PDB entry 8PEL | X-ray diffraction, 3.81 A resolution | chains E and F of the 9 polymer chains in the assembly

Chain E:
Protein: Exoribonuclease phosphorolytic domain-containing protein
Organism: Thermochaetoides thermophila DSM 1495
Reference sequence: G0RZG4 (G0RZG4_CHATD); numbering as in UniProt (aligned over 1-413)
Amino-acid sequence (413 residues; row label = number of the first residue in the row):
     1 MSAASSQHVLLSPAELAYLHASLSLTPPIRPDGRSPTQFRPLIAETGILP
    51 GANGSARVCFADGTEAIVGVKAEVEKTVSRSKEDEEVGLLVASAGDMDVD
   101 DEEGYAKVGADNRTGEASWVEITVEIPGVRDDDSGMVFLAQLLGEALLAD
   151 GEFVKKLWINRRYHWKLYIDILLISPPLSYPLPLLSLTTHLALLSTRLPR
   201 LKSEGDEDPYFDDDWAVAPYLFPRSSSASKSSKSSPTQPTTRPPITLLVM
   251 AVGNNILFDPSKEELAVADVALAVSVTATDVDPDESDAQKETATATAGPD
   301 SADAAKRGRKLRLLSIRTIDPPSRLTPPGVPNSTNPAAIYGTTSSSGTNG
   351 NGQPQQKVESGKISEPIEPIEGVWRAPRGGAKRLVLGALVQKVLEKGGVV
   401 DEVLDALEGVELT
Not modelled in the structure: 1-6, 78-116, 227-237, 283-306, 334-362

Chain F:
Protein: Exosome complex component MTR3
Organism: Thermochaetoides thermophila DSM 1495
Reference sequence: P0CT46 (MTR3_CHATD); residue numbers follow UniProt; this construct covers 1-284
Amino-acid sequence (284 residues; row label = number of the first residue in the row):
     1 MTDRRRINGPAGATIPPVYEDSGISEVKALKIRSRPSNIIRKIYLKTGVT
    51 PSASGSAYLELETSANSGVSGLKLSCTVHGPRSLPRSSPFSPHMVVSTHV
   101 KYAPFATKQRRGYLRDPTERDLGIHLEAALRGAIIADRWPKSGVDIIISI
   151 IEGDQDREASKTQGDEVWDMMNTLSGCITVASAALADAGIDCVDTVAGGV
   201 AALVQDSDGSPEIVVDPIPSEHRKILAACCVAYLPMRDEVTNLWFRGDLP
   251 ASDMDLYTELVEKGIQASRSANRVLVDCLTETVG
Not modelled in the structure: 22-28, 156-162, 284

Interface between chain E and chain F:
Contacting residue pairs - 69 pairs, chain E then chain F:
  D132(E) with R120(F), hydrogen bond (backbone-side chain)
  D133(E) with R120(F)
  S134(E) with R120(F); I124(F)
  V137(E) with P117(F), hydrophobic
  F138(E) with D121(F); H125(F)
  Q141(E) with D121(F)
  E145(E) with V167(F); W244(F)
  L148(E) with R246(F)
  A149(E) with R246(F); G247(F); D248(F)
  D150(E) with D248(F)
  G151(E) with D248(F)
  V154(E) with Q163(F)
  K310(E) with P250(F); S252(F), hydrogen bond
  L311(E) with P250(F); A251(F), hydrogen bond (backbone-backbone)
  R312(E) with D248(F), salt bridge; L249(F)
  L313(E) with F245(F), hydrophobic; G247(F); D248(F); L249(F), hydrogen bond (backbone-backbone); Y257(F), hydrophobic
  L314(E) with F245(F); R246(F); G247(F), hydrogen bond (backbone-backbone); D248(F)
  S315(E) with F245(F)
  I316(E) with L243(F); W244(F); F245(F), hydrogen bond (backbone-backbone); Y257(F)
  R317(E) with D121(F), salt bridge; H125(F); L243(F); W244(F)
  T318(E) with T241(F); N242(F); L243(F), hydrogen bond (side chain-backbone)
  D320(E) with R131(F), salt bridge
  R324(E) with R131(F); G132(F)
  L325(E) with H93(F)
  P328(E) with P92(F)
  E365(E) with R138(F), salt bridge
  R375(E) with D137(F)
  A376(E) with D137(F)
  R378(E) with G132(F); I135(F); D137(F), salt bridge; R138(F)
  G379(E) with R237(F); E239(F)
  G380(E) with E239(F), hydrogen bond (backbone-side chain)
  A381(E) with D238(F); E239(F); V240(F), hydrogen bond (backbone-backbone)
  K382(E) with D238(F)
  R383(E) with Y233(F), hydrogen bond; D238(F), hydrogen bond (backbone-backbone); E262(F), salt bridge; I265(F)
  L386(E) with V240(F), hydrophobic
  V390(E) with Y257(F)
Interface residues without a listed pair, chain E (41 interface residues in all): W119, T326, P327, L394, K396
Interface residues without a listed pair, chain F (38 interface residues in all): A128, V193, M254, R269

Summary:
The interface between chain E and chain F involves 41 residues on one side and 38 on the other, with 11
hydrogen bonds and 6 salt bridges. Polar pairs include R312(E)-D248(F), R317(E)-D121(F) and D320(E)-R131(F).
Here chain E is Exoribonuclease phosphorolytic domain-containing protein and chain F is Exosome complex
component MTR3, both from Thermochaetoides thermophila DSM 1495. Entry 8PEL (Structure of C. thermophilum RNA
exosome core) was determined by X-ray diffraction.
